PDB entry 5YBB | X-ray diffraction, 3.20 A resolution | chains G and I of the 8 polymer chains in the assembly

Chain G:
Name: Restriction endonuclease S subunits
From: Caldanaerobacter subterraneus subsp. tengcongensis
UniProt: Q8R9Q6 (Q8R9Q6_CALS4); numbering as in UniProt (aligned over 2-398)
Chain sequence (398 residues; each row starts with the number of its first residue):
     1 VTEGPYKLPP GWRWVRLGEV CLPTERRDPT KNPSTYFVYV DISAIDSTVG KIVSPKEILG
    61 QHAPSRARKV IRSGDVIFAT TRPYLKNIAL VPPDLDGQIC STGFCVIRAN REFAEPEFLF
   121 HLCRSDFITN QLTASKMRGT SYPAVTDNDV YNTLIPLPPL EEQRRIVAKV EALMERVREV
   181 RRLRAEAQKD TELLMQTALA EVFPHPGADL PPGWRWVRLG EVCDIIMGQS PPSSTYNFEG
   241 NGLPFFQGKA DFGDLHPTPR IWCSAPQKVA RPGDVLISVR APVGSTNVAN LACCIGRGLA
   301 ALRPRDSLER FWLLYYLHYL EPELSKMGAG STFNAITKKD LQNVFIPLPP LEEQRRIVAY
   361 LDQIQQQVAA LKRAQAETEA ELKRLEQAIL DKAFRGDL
Disordered / not traced: 1-4, 328-331
Sequence notes: expression tag (1)
What the authors report for this chain:
  - binding site for the 22-nt DNA strand: Arg-26, Lys-31, Asp-41, Ile-42, Ser-43, Arg-66, Arg-82, Tyr-84, Asn-87, Thr-146

Chain I:
Molecule: 22-nt DNA strand
Sequence (22 nucleotides; each row starts with the number of its first residue):
     1 CACGTGACCT TGACCTCGCA GC

How chain G and chain I interact:
Pairs across the interface (14):
  Asp-41(G) / DT5(I)  phosphate contact
  Ile-42(G) / DG4(I)  phosphate contact
  Ile-42(G) / DT5(I)  hydrogen bond to the phosphate
  Ser-43(G) / DT5(I)  hydrogen bond to the phosphate
  Pro-64(G) / DG6(I)  phosphate contact
  Arg-66(G) / DT5(I)  base contact
  Arg-66(G) / DG6(I)  hydrogen bond to the base
  Arg-66(G) / DA7(I)  base contact
  Arg-82(G) / DC3(I)  salt bridge to the phosphate
  Arg-82(G) / DG4(I)  hydrogen bond to the base
  Tyr-84(G) / DC3(I)  hydrogen bond to the phosphate
  Leu-85(G) / DC3(I)  phosphate contact
  Leu-85(G) / DG4(I)  phosphate contact
  Asn-87(G) / DG4(I)  hydrogen bond to the phosphate
Other interface residues (no listed pair), chain G (13 interface residues in all): Tyr-39, Ser-65, Thr-81, Ser-101
Other interface residues (no listed pair), chain I (6 interface residues in all): DA2

In short:
The interface between chain G and chain I involves 13 residues on one side and 6 on the other; the contacts
include 6 hydrogen bonds and 1 salt bridge. Polar pairs include Arg-66(G)/DG6(I), Arg-82(G)/DG4(I) and
Ile-42(G)/DT5(I). The paper reports a binding site for the 22-nt DNA strand at Arg-26(G), Lys-31(G) and
Asp-41(G) among others.
Here chain G is Restriction endonuclease S subunits (Caldanaerobacter subterraneus subsp. tengcongensis) and
chain I is a 22-nt DNA strand. Entry 5YBB (Structural basis underlying complex assembly andconformational
transition of the type I R-M system) was determined by X-ray diffraction.
